Entry 1QQB (X-ray diffraction, 2.70 A resolution); this record covers chains M and A.

# Chain M
Molecule: 17-nt DNA strand
Sequence (17 nucleotides; each row starts with the number of its first residue):
   699 TACGCAATCG ATTGCGT

# Chain A
Name: Purine nucleotide synthesis repressor
Source organism: Escherichia coli
UniProt: P0ACP7 (PURR_ECOLI); residues 2-341 here correspond to UniProt positions 1-340 (UniProt number = residue number - 1)
Sequence (340 residues; each row starts with the number of its first residue):
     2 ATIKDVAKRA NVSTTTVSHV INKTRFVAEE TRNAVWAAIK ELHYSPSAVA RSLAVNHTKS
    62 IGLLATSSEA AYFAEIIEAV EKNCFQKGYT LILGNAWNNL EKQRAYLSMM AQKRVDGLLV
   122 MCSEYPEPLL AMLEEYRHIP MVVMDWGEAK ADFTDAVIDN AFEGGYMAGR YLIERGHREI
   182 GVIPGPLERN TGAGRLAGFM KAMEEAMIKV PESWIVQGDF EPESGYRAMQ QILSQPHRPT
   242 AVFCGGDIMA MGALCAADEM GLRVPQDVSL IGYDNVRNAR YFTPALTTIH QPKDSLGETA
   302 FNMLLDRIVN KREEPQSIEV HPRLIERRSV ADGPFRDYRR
Disordered / not traced: 2, 341
Sequence notes: engineered mutation Ala-55 (Lys54 in P0ACP7)
Ligand contacts: hypoxanthine (HPA): Ala-71, Tyr-73, Phe-74, Ser-124, Arg-190, Thr-192, Arg-196, Phe-221, Asp-275

# How chain M and chain A interact
Pairs across the interface - 18 pairs, chain M then chain A:
  DA700(M) with Ala-29(A), phosphate contact
  DC701(M) with Thr-17(A), sugar contact; Arg-26(A), base contact; Phe-27(A), phosphate contact; Val-28(A), phosphate contact; Ala-29(A), hydrogen bond to the phosphate; Thr-32(A), hydrogen bond to the phosphate
  DG702(M) with Val-13(A), phosphate contact; Ser-14(A), hydrogen bond to the phosphate; Thr-16(A), base contact; Thr-17(A), hydrogen bond to the phosphate; Arg-26(A), hydrogen bond to the base
  DC703(M) with Thr-16(A), hydrogen bond to the base
  DA704(M) with Thr-16(A), hydrogen bond to the base
  DC707(M) with Leu-54(A), sugar contact; Ala-55(A), hydrogen bond to the base; Asn-57(A), phosphate contact
  DG708(M) with Leu-54(A), sugar contact
Also at the interface, not in a pair above, chain A (13 interface residues in all): Asn-12

# Overview
7 residues of chain M and 13 residues of chain A are in contact; the contacts include 8 hydrogen bonds. Among
the polar pairs are DG702(M)/Arg-26(A), DC703(M)/Thr-16(A) and DA704(M)/Thr-16(A). Bound to chain A:
hypoxanthine.
Here chain M is a 17-nt DNA strand and chain A is Purine nucleotide synthesis repressor (Escherichia coli).
Entry 1QQB (Purine repressor mutant-hypoxanthine-palindromic operator complex) was determined by X-ray
diffraction, deposited together with 1QQA, 1QP0, 1QP4 and 1QP7.
